PDB entry 7USC | electron microscopy, 3.00 A resolution | chains C and E of the 5 polymer chains in the assembly

== Chain C ==
Molecule: Wiskott-Aldrich syndrome protein family member 1
From: Homo sapiens
UniProtKB: Q92558 (WASF1_HUMAN); the construct has insertions or renumbered stretches relative to UniProt, so the offset changes along the chain: 1-177 = UniProt 1-177; 414-466 = UniProt 178-230; 485-559 = UniProt 485-559
Chain sequence (323 residues; row label = number of the first residue in the row; note: 236 numbers in that range are skipped by the numbering (no residue carries them; nothing is unmodelled there)):
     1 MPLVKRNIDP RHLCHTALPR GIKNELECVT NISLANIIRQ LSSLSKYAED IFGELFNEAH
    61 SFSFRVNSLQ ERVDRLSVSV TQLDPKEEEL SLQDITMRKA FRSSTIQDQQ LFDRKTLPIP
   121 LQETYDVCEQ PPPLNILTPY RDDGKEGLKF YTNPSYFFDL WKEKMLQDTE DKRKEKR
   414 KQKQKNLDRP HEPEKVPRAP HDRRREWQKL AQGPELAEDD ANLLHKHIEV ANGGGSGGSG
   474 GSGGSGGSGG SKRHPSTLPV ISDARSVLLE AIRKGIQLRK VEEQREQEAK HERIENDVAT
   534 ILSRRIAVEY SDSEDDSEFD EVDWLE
Not modelled in the structure: 1-23, 414-498, 519-527, 544-559
Construct notes: linker (467-484)
From the paper describing this entry:
  - post-translational modification sites: Tyr151 (citing earlier work)

== Chain E ==
Molecule: Abl interactor 2
From: Homo sapiens
UniProtKB: E9PEZ7 (E9PEZ7_HUMAN); residues 1-158 here = UniProt positions 1-158
Chain sequence (158 residues; row label = number of the first residue in the row):
     1 MAELQMLLEE EIPGGRRALF DSYTNLERVA DYCENNYIQS ADKQRALEET KAYTTQSLAS
    61 VAYLINTLAN NVLQMLDIQA SQLRRMESSI NHISQTVDIH KEKVARREIG ILTTNKNTSR
   121 THKIIAPANL ERPVRYIRKP IDYTILDDIG HGVKVSTQ
Not modelled in the structure: 1-2, 156-158

== Chain C / chain E interface ==
Pairs across the interface - 61 pairs, chain C then chain E:
  Glu27(C) - Tyr37(E)
  Glu27(C) - Lys43(E)
  Glu27(C) - Gln44(E)  hydrogen bond
  Glu27(C) - Leu47(E)
  Cys28(C) - Tyr37(E)  hydrogen bond (backbone-side chain)
  Thr30(C) - Leu47(E)
  Asn31(C) - Tyr37(E)
  Asn31(C) - Leu47(E)
  Asn31(C) - Thr50(E)  hydrogen bond
  Ile32(C) - Glu34(E)
  Leu34(C) - Thr50(E)
  Ala35(C) - Ala30(E)
  Ile37(C) - Thr54(E)
  Ile38(C) - Leu26(E)
  Ile38(C) - Ala30(E)  hydrophobic
  Ile38(C) - Thr54(E)
  Arg39(C) - Ala30(E)
  Arg39(C) - Asp31(E)  salt bridge
  Arg39(C) - Glu34(E)  salt bridge
  Leu41(C) - Ser57(E)
  Leu41(C) - Leu58(E)
  Ser42(C) - Tyr23(E)
  Ser42(C) - Leu26(E)
  Ser42(C) - Glu27(E)  hydrogen bond
  Ser45(C) - Leu19(E)
  Ser45(C) - Ser22(E)
  Ser45(C) - Val61(E)
  Ala48(C) - Leu19(E)
  Glu49(C) - Arg16(E)  salt bridge
  Glu49(C) - Leu19(E)
  Phe52(C) - Leu19(E)  hydrophobic
  Phe52(C) - Ile65(E)
  Phe52(C) - Leu68(E)  hydrophobic
  Phe52(C) - Ala69(E)
  Gly53(C) - Arg16(E)
  Leu55(C) - Val72(E)  hydrophobic
  Phe56(C) - Leu8(E)  hydrophobic
  Phe56(C) - Ile12(E)  hydrophobic
  Phe56(C) - Arg16(E)
  Ala59(C) - Met75(E)  hydrophobic
  Ala59(C) - Gln79(E)  hydrogen bond (backbone-side chain)
  His60(C) - Leu8(E)
  Phe62(C) - Gln79(E)
  Ser63(C) - Leu8(E)
  Ser63(C) - Gln79(E)
  Val66(C) - Gln82(E)
  Val66(C) - Leu83(E)  hydrophobic
  Leu69(C) - Met86(E)  hydrophobic
  Val73(C) - Ser89(E)
  Val73(C) - Ile90(E)  hydrophobic
  Val73(C) - Ile93(E)  hydrophobic
  Ser77(C) - Ile93(E)
  Val80(C) - Thr96(E)
  Leu83(C) - His100(E)
  Asp84(C) - His100(E)
  Pro85(C) - His100(E)
  Pro85(C) - Val104(E)  hydrophobic
  Pro85(C) - Arg107(E)  hydrogen bond (backbone-side chain)
  Lys86(C) - Arg107(E)
  Glu88(C) - Arg107(E)  hydrogen bond (backbone-side chain)
  Leu90(C) - Glu108(E)
Also at the interface, not in a pair above, chain C (39 interface residues in all): Leu44, Lys46, Asn57, Gln70, Leu76
Also at the interface, not in a pair above, chain E (44 interface residues in all): Pro13, Val29, Cys33, Ala46, Lys51, Tyr53, Val97

== Overview ==
The interface between chain C and chain E involves 39 residues on one side and 44 on the other, with 7
hydrogen bonds and 3 salt bridges. Among the polar pairs are Arg39(C)-Asp31(E), Arg39(C)-Glu34(E) and
Glu49(C)-Arg16(E). From the paper: a modification site at Tyr151(C).
Here chain C is Wiskott-Aldrich syndrome protein family member 1 and chain E is Abl interactor 2, both from
Homo sapiens. Entry 7USC (Cryo-EM structure of WAVE Regulatory Complex) was determined by electron microscopy.
